PDB entry 2PZS | X-ray diffraction, 2.60 A resolution | chains Y and A of the 3 polymer chains in the assembly

== Chain Y ==
Molecule: 17-nt DNA strand
Sequence (17 nucleotides; row label = number of the first residue in the row):
     1 CTAACACGTA AGCAGTC
Unresolved in the structure: 1-3

== Chain A ==
Protein: DNA polymerase
From: Bacillus phage phi29
Notes: EC 2.7.7.7
UniProt: P03680 (DPOL_BPPH2); residue numbers follow UniProt; this construct covers 1-575
Sequence (575 residues; numbered 1 to 575; the number before each row is that of its first residue):
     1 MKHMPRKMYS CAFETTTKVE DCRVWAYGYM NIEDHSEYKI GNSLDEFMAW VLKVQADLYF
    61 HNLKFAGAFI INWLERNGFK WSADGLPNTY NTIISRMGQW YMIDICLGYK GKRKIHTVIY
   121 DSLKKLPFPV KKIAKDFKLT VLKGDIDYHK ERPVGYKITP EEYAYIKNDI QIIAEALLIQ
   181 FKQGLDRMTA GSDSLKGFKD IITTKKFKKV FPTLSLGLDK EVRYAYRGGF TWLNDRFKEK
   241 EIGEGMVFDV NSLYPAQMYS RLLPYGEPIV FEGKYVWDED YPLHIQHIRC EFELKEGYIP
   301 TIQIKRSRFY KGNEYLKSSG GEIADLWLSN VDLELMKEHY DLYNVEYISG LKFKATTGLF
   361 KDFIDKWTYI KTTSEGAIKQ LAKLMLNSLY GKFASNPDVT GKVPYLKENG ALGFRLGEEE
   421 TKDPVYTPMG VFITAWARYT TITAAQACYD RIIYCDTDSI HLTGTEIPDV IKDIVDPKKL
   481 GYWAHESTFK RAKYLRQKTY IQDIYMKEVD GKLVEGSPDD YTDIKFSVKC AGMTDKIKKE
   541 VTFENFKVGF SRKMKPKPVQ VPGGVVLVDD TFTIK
Unresolved in the structure: 1-4
Differences from the reference sequence: engineered mutation Ala12 (Asp in P03680), Ala66 (Asp in P03680)
Curated features (UniProtKB/Swiss-Prot):
  - region: Ser192 to Gly229 (Involved in DNA-binding, coordination between DNA synthesis and degradation and TP interaction), Asp398 to Glu420 (TPR2), Gly563 to Lys575 (Involved in DNA-binding and TP interaction)
  - motif: Tyr454 to Asp458 (YCDTD)
  - binding site (Mg(2+)): Asp145, Asp169, Asp249, Val250, Asp456, Asp458
  - binding site (5-methyl-UTP): Tyr254, Lys371, Lys383, Asp458
  - site: Glu14 (Essential for 3'-5' exonucleolysis), Thr15 (Involved in proofreading function by stabilization of the frayed primer-terminus at the 3'-5' exonuclease active site), Tyr59 (Interaction with the primer terminal protein), His61 (Interaction with the primer terminal protein), Asn62 (Involved in proofreading function by stabilization of the frayed primer-terminus at the 3'-5' exonuclease active site), Phe65 (Binds ssDNA), Phe69 (Interaction with the primer terminal protein), Ile93 (Involved in binding template-primer structures), Ser122 (Binds ssDNA), Leu123 (Binds ssDNA), Tyr148 (Involved in the stabilization of the frayed 3' terminus at the exonuclease active site), Ser252 (Probably involved in binding template-primer structures), Tyr254 (Probably involved in nucleotide binding selection), Thr356 (Binds ssDNA), Ile364 (Involved in the binding of DNA and dNTP), Lys366 (Stabilization of the incoming nucleotide), Lys371 (Interacts with the phosphate groups of the incoming nucleotide), Lys379 (Stabilization of the incoming nucleotide), Lys383 (Probably involved in nucleotide binding selection), Leu384 (Probably involved in positioning the templating nucleotide at the polymerization active site and in controlling nucleotide insertion fidelity) and 9 more in UniProt
  - natural variant: Ala176 (A176R: In mutant TS2(24)), Ala355 (A355V: In mutant TS2(24))
  - mutagenesis: Glu14 (E14A: Strong loss of 3'-5' exonucleolysis), Thr15 (T15I: 95% loss of ssDNA-binding. Decreased in fidelity of DNA replication), Tyr59 (Y59F: Almost no effect on replication activity. About 20% loss of TP-DNA initiation, 20% loss of TP-DNA replication and 10% loss of TP-DNA amplification. Complete loss of interaction with TP ...), His61 (H61L: 5 fold decrease in replication activity. About 85% loss of TP-DNA initiation, 80% loss of TP-DNA replication and complete loss of TP-DNA amplification. Complete loss of interaction with TP ...), Asn62 (N62D/H: 88% loss of ssDNA-binding. Decreased in fidelity of DNA replication), Phe65 (F65S: Loss of capacity to interact with a DNA primer/template structure), Phe69 (F69S: 2 fold decrease in replication activity. About 50% loss of TP-DNA initiation, 40% loss of TP-DNA replication and 60% loss of TP-DNA amplification. Complete loss of interaction with TP ...), Ser122 (S122T: Loss of capacity to interact with a DNA primer/template structure), Leu123 (L123N: Loss of capacity to interact with a DNA primer/template structure), Phe128 (F128A: Slight loss of interaction with TP; F128Y: Almost complete loss of interaction with TP), Lys143 (K143I/R: Strong loss of 3'-5' exonuclease, proofreading and strand-displacement activities), Tyr148 (Y148A: Reduced capacity to stabilize the binding of the primer terminus at the 3'-5' exonuclease active site), 43 further mutagenesis entries in UniProt
Reported in the primary citation:
  - binding site for the 10-nt DNA strand: Lys498, Tyr500
  - conformationally variable residues (side-chain flip): Asp249, Tyr254

== Chain Y / chain A interface ==
Contacting residue pairs (43; chain Y residue first):
  DC5(Y) with Asn91(A), base contact; Ile93(A), base contact; Met102(A), base contact
  DA6(Y) with Ile93(A), base contact; Tyr101(A), phosphate contact; Met188(A), sugar contact; Thr189(A), sugar contact; Ser192(A), hydrogen bond to the phosphate; Lys422(A), base contact
  DC7(Y) with Thr189(A), hydrogen bond to the phosphate; Ser192(A), phosphate contact; Gly391(A), sugar contact; Lys392(A), salt bridge to the phosphate; Ser395(A), sugar contact
  DG8(Y) with Ser395(A), phosphate contact; Asn396(A), hydrogen bond to the phosphate
  DT9(Y) with Tyr226(A), phosphate contact; Arg227(A), phosphate contact; Gly228(A), hydrogen bond to the phosphate
  DA10(Y) with Arg227(A), phosphate contact; Gly228(A), hydrogen bond to the phosphate; Lys305(A), phosphate contact; Lys498(A), hydrogen bond to the base
  DA11(Y) with Gln303(A), hydrogen bond to the phosphate; Lys305(A), salt bridge to the phosphate; Gly312(A), phosphate contact; Asn313(A), phosphate contact; Gln497(A), phosphate contact; Lys498(A), sugar contact; Ala531(A), base contact
  DG12(Y) with Asn313(A), phosphate contact; Arg496(A), salt bridge to the phosphate
  DC13(Y) with Arg496(A), salt bridge to the phosphate; Thr571(A), phosphate contact; Phe572(A), sugar contact; Thr573(A), hydrogen bond to the phosphate; Ile574(A), phosphate contact; Lys575(A), hydrogen bond to the phosphate
  DA14(Y) with Asp570(A), sugar contact; Thr571(A), hydrogen bond to the phosphate; Phe572(A), phosphate contact; Thr573(A), hydrogen bond to the phosphate; Lys575(A), phosphate contact
Other interface residues (no listed pair), chain Y (11 interface residues in all): DA4
Other interface residues (no listed pair), chain A (36 interface residues in all): Arg187, Gly229, Thr231, Tyr315, Ala394, Val399, Glu420

== In short ==
11 residues of chain Y and 36 residues of chain A are in contact, with 11 hydrogen bonds and 4 salt bridges.
Polar contacts include DA10(Y)-Lys498(A), DA6(Y)-Ser192(A) and DC7(Y)-Thr189(A). From the paper: a binding
site for the 10-nt DNA strand at Lys498(A) and Tyr500(A); conformational variability at Asp249(A) and
Tyr254(A).
Chain Y is a 17-nt DNA strand and chain A is DNA polymerase (Bacillus phage phi29); the structure, Phi29 DNA
polymerase complexed with primer-template DNA (post-translocation binary complex), was determined by X-ray
diffraction together with 2PY5, 2PYJ and 2PYL from the same study.
